PDB entry 7MI5 | electron microscopy, 3.57 A resolution | chains A and B of the 8 polymer chains in the assembly

== Chain A (and B) ==
Name: CRISPR-associated exonuclease Cas4/endonuclease Cas1 fusion
From: Geobacter sulfurreducens
Notes: EC 3.1.-.-, 3.1.12.1; chain B of this document is another copy of the same molecule, construct and numbering; everything in this record applies to it too
UniProtKB: Q74H36 (CS4F1_GEOSL); residues 1-559 here = UniProt positions 1-559
Sequence (559 residues; each row starts with the number of its first residue):
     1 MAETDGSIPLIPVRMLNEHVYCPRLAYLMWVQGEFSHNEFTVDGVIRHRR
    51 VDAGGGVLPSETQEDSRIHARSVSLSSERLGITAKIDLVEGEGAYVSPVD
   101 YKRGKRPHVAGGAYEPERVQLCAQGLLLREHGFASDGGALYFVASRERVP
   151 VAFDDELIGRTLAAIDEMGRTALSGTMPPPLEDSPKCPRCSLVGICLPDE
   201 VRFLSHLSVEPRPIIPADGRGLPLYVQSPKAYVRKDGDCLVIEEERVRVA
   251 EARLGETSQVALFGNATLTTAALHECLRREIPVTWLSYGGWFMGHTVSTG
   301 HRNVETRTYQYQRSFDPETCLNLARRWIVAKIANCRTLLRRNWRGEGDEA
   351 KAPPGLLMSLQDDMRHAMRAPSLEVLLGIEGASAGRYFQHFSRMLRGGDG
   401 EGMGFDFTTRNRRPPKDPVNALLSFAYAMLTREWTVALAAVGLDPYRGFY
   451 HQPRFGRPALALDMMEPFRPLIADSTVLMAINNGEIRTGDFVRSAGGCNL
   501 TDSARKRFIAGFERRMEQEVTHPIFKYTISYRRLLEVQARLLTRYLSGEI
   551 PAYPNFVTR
Unresolved in the structure: 1-5, 559 (chain B: 1-218, 559)
Bound ions: 4Fe-4S cluster Fe: Cys22, Cys187, Cys190, Cys196; Mn2+ site 1: His48, Asp100, Tyr101 (shared with 1 residue of chain H); Mn2+ site 2: Glu380, Glu466
Ligand contacts: 4Fe-4S cluster (SF4): Tyr21, Cys22, Arg24, Leu25, Pro180, Leu181, Lys186, Cys187, Cys190, Leu192, Val193, Cys196, Pro198
UniProt features mapped onto this chain:
  - binding site ([4Fe-4S] cluster): Cys22, Cys187, Cys190, Cys196
  - binding site (Mn(2+)): Asp87, Asp100, Glu380, His451, Glu466
Reported in the primary citation:
  - specificity-determining residues: Glu18
  - specificity-determining residues: Arg14, Leu25, Leu192 (by similarity / conservation)
  - mutagenesis - H48G, D100A: decreased catalytic activity
  - mutagenesis - S191A: decreased catalytic activity on Gsu-PAM
  - mutagenesis - E18Y: abolished catalytic activity on both PAMs

== How chain A and chain B interact ==
Residue-residue contacts - 65 pairs, chain A then chain B:
  Gly6(A) with Gln452(B); Arg457(B), hydrogen bond (backbone-side chain)
  Ser7(A) with Arg457(B)
  Ile8(A) with Phe455(B), hydrophobic
  Pro9(A) with Phe455(B)
  Tyr27(A) with Arg454(B)
  Trp30(A) with Phe455(B), hydrophobic
  Val31(A) with Arg454(B); Phe455(B), hydrogen bond (backbone-backbone)
  Leu58(A) with Val492(B), hydrophobic
  Pro59(A) with Ser494(B); Ala495(B), hydrogen bond (backbone-backbone)
  Glu61(A) with Arg493(B); Ser494(B), hydrogen bond (side chain-backbone); Ala495(B)
  Leu75(A) with Ala495(B), hydrophobic
  Ser76(A) with Arg412(B), hydrogen bond; Pro414(B)
  His131(A) with Ala495(B)
  Ala172(A) with Arg454(B), hydrogen bond (backbone-side chain); Phe455(B), hydrophobic
  Gly175(A) with Arg454(B)
  Gly264(A) with His274(B)
  Asn265(A) with Thr270(B), hydrogen bond
  Ala266(A) with Thr270(B)
  Thr267(A) with Thr270(B)
  Thr270(A) with Ala266(B), hydrogen bond (side chain-backbone); Trp285(B)
  Leu273(A) with Trp285(B), hydrophobic
  His274(A) with Met293(B)
  Leu277(A) with Met293(B)
  Arg278(A) with Met293(B)
  Trp285(A) with Thr296(B)
  Phe292(A) with Thr299(B), hydrogen bond (backbone-side chain)
  Met293(A) with His274(B); Ser298(B); Thr299(B), hydrogen bond (backbone-backbone)
  Gly294(A) with Val297(B)
  His295(A) with Thr296(B); Val297(B), hydrogen bond (backbone-backbone)
  Thr296(A) with His295(B), hydrogen bond (side chain-backbone)
  Val297(A) with His295(B); Val297(B), hydrophobic
  Thr299(A) with Phe292(B); Tyr446(B), hydrogen bond (backbone-side chain)
  Arg302(A) with Tyr446(B), hydrogen bond; Gly456(B), hydrogen bond (side chain-backbone)
  Val304(A) with Tyr446(B), hydrophobic; Arg454(B)
  Arg307(A) with Tyr311(B); Asp444(B), salt bridge
  Tyr311(A) with Thr308(B); Tyr311(B), hydrophobic
  Gln312(A) with Phe315(B)
  Phe315(A) with Thr308(B); Gln312(B)
  Asp444(A) with Arg307(B), salt bridge
  Tyr446(A) with Thr299(B); Val304(B), hydrophobic; Arg307(B)
  Arg447(A) with Thr308(B), hydrogen bond
  Pro453(A) with His301(B)
  Phe455(A) with Thr299(B); Gly300(B)
  Gly456(A) with Thr299(B), hydrogen bond (backbone-backbone)
Interface residues without a listed pair, chain A (47 interface residues in all): Ser74, Thr308, Arg454
Interface residues without a listed pair, chain B (43 interface residues in all): Asn265, Thr267, Leu273, Leu277, Glu280, Leu286, Gly294, Arg413, Arg447, Pro453, Gly496

== In short ==
The interface between chain A and chain B involves 47 residues on one side and 43 on the other; the contacts
include 17 hydrogen bonds and 2 salt bridges. Polar pairs include Arg307(A)-Asp444(B), Gly6(A)-Arg457(B) and
Glu61(A)-Ser494(B). From the paper: H48G and D100A of chain A reduce catalytic activity; specificity
determinants Glu18(A), Arg14(A) and Leu25(A) among others; 4 substitutions were tested in all.
Chain A and chain B are both CRISPR-associated exonuclease Cas4/endonuclease Cas1 fusion (Geobacter
sulfurreducens); the structure, Asymmetrical PAM-Non PAM prespacer bound Cas4/Cas1/Cas2 complex, was
determined by electron microscopy together with 7MI4, 7MI9, 7MIB and 7MID from the same study.
